1RAD - chains B and D of the 4 polymer chains in the assembly; structure by X-ray diffraction, 2.50 A resolution.

[Chain B (and D)]
Name: Aspartate carbamoyltransferase regulatory chain
From: Escherichia coli
Notes: chain D of this document is another copy of the same molecule, construct and numbering; everything in this record applies to it too
UniProt: P0A7F3 (PYRI_ECOLI); numbering as in UniProt (aligned over 1-153)
Amino-acid sequence (153 residues; row label = number of the first residue in the row):
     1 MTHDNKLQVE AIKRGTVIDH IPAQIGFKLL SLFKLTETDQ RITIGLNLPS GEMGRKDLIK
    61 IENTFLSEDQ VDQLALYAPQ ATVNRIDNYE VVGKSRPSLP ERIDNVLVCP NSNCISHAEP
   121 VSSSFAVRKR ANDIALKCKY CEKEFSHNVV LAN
Bound ions: Zn2+: Cys109, Cys114, Cys138, Cys141
Ligand contacts: CTP (cytidine-5'-triphosphate): Val9, Glu10, Ala11, Ile12, Val17, Asp19, Lys60, Thr82, Asn84, Ile86, Tyr89, Val91, Lys94
Swiss-Prot annotation at these positions:
  - binding site (Zn(2+)): Cys109, Cys114, Cys138, Cys141

[Chain B / chain D interface]
Pairs across the interface (51):
  Met1(B) with Leu7(D), hydrophobic
  Asp4(B) with Leu7(D), hydrogen bond (backbone-backbone); Gln8(D); Glu10(D)
  Asn5(B) with Gln8(D), hydrogen bond (backbone-backbone); Glu10(D)
  Lys6(B) with Glu10(D); Ile12(D); Arg41(D); Thr43(D), hydrogen bond; Glu62(D)
  Leu7(B) with Arg41(D)
  Val9(B) with Glu10(D)
  Gln24(B) with Thr36(D); Thr38(D), hydrogen bond (side chain-backbone); Asp39(D)
  Phe27(B) with Phe27(D), hydrophobic; Leu30(D), hydrophobic; Ser31(D); Thr36(D)
  Leu30(B) with Phe27(D), hydrophobic
  Ser31(B) with Phe27(D)
  Thr36(B) with Gln24(D), hydrogen bond (backbone-side chain); Phe27(D)
  Thr38(B) with Asn47(D), hydrogen bond (backbone-side chain)
  Asp39(B) with Asn47(D); Arg55(D), salt bridge
  Gln40(B) with Leu46(D); Asn47(D), hydrogen bond (backbone-side chain)
  Arg41(B) with Leu46(D); Asn47(D); Leu48(D); Pro49(D)
  Ile42(B) with Gly45(D); Leu46(D), hydrogen bond (backbone-backbone)
  Thr43(B) with Ile44(D)
  Ile44(B) with Thr43(D); Ile44(D), hydrogen bond (backbone-backbone); Leu46(D), hydrophobic
  Gly45(B) with Ile42(D); Thr43(D)
  Leu46(B) with Thr36(D); Arg41(D); Ile42(D), hydrogen bond (backbone-backbone); Ile44(D), hydrophobic
  Asn47(B) with Thr38(D), hydrogen bond (side chain-backbone); Asp39(D); Gln40(D), hydrogen bond (side chain-backbone); Arg41(D)
  Leu48(B) with Arg41(D)
  Arg55(B) with Asp39(D), salt bridge
Also at the interface, not in a pair above, chain B (28 interface residues in all): Thr2, His3, Ala11, Glu37, Pro49
Also at the interface, not in a pair above, chain D (25 interface residues in all): Asp4, Asn5

[In short]
The interface between chain B and chain D involves 28 residues on one side and 25 on the other, with 12
hydrogen bonds and 2 salt bridges. Polar contacts include Asp39(B)-Arg55(D), Lys6(B)-Thr43(D) and
Gln24(B)-Thr38(D). Chain B binds CTP.
Both chains are Aspartate carbamoyltransferase regulatory chain (Escherichia coli). Entry 1RAD (Crystal
structure of ctp-ligated T state aspartate transcarbamoylase at 2.5 angstroms resolution: implications for
atcase mutants ...) was determined by X-ray diffraction, deposited together with 1RAA, 1RAB, 1RAC, 1RAE, 1RAF,
1RAG, 1RAH and 1RAI.
